PDB entry 5JJ0 | X-ray diffraction, 1.72 A resolution | chains B and G of the 4 polymer chains in the assembly

Chain B:
Name: Histone-lysine N-methyltransferase EHMT2
Organism: Homo sapiens
Notes: EC 2.1.1.-, 2.1.1.43; fragment: SET domain of Histone-lysine N-methyltransferase EHMT2 G9a
UniProt: Q96KQ7 (EHMT2_HUMAN), isoform Q96KQ7-2; residues 916-1189 here correspond to UniProt positions 882-1155 (UniProt number = residue number - 34)
Sequence (274 residues; row label = number of the first residue in the row):
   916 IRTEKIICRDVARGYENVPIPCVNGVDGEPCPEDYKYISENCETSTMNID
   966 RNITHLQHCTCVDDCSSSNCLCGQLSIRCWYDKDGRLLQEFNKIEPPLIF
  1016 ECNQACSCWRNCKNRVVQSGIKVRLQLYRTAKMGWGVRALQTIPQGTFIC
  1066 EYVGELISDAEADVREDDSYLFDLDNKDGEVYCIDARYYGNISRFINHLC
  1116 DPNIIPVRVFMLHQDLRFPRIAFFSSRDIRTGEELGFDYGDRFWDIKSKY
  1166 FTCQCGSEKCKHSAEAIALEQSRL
Unresolved in the structure: 916-918, 1091-1094
Bound ions: Zn2+ site 1: Cys974, Cys987, Cys1017, Cys1021; Zn2+ site 2: Cys974, Cys976, Cys980, Cys985; Zn2+ site 3: Cys980, Cys1017, Cys1023, Cys1027; Zn2+ site 4: Cys1115, Cys1168, Cys1170, Cys1175
Small-molecule neighbours: S-adenosylmethionine (SAM): Met1048, Gly1049, Trp1050, Ser1084, Tyr1085, Arg1109, Phe1110, Ile1111, Asn1112, His1113, Tyr1154, Phe1158, Trp1159, Lys1162, Phe1166, Thr1167, Cys1168, Gln1169, Cys1170
UniProt features mapped onto this chain:
  - binding site (Zn(2+)): Cys1021

Chain G:
Name: Histone H3K9M mutant peptide
Organism: Homo sapiens
Sequence (11 residues; numbered 3 to 13; the number before each row is that of its first residue):
     3 TKQTARMSTGG
Unresolved in the structure: 12-13
From the paper describing this entry:
  - mutagenesis - R8A: abolished binding to Histone-lysine N-methyltransferase EHMT2 (chain B)

Interface between chain B and chain G:
Pairs across the interface (38; chain B residue first):
  Tyr1067(B) - Met9(G)
  Asp1074(B) - Lys4(G)  salt bridge
  Asp1074(B) - Arg8(G)  salt bridge
  Ala1077(B) - Thr6(G)  hydrogen bond (backbone-side chain)
  Ala1077(B) - Arg8(G)
  Asp1078(B) - Lys4(G)
  Asp1078(B) - Gln5(G)  hydrogen bond (side chain-backbone)
  Asp1078(B) - Thr6(G)
  Asp1078(B) - Arg8(G)  salt bridge
  Arg1080(B) - Thr6(G)
  Asp1083(B) - Thr6(G)
  Asp1083(B) - Ala7(G)  hydrogen bond (side chain-backbone)
  Tyr1085(B) - Met9(G)
  Leu1086(B) - Thr6(G)
  Leu1086(B) - Ala7(G)
  Leu1086(B) - Arg8(G)
  Leu1086(B) - Met9(G)  hydrogen bond (backbone-backbone)
  Phe1087(B) - Met9(G)
  Phe1087(B) - Ser10(G)
  Phe1087(B) - Thr11(G)
  Asp1088(B) - Lys4(G)  salt bridge
  Asp1088(B) - Arg8(G)  salt bridge
  Asp1088(B) - Met9(G)  hydrogen bond (backbone-backbone)
  Cys1098(B) - Arg8(G)  hydrogen bond
  Pro1121(B) - Thr11(G)
  Arg1123(B) - Thr11(G)
  Ile1136(B) - Thr11(G)
  Phe1152(B) - Met9(G)  hydrophobic
  Tyr1154(B) - Met9(G)
  Tyr1154(B) - Ser10(G)  hydrogen bond (backbone-backbone)
  Arg1157(B) - Ala7(G)
  Arg1157(B) - Arg8(G)  hydrogen bond (backbone-backbone)
  Phe1158(B) - Ala7(G)
  Phe1158(B) - Arg8(G)  hydrogen bond (backbone-backbone)
  Phe1158(B) - Met9(G)  hydrophobic
  Ile1161(B) - Thr6(G)
  Ile1161(B) - Ala7(G)
  Lys1162(B) - Ala7(G)
Other interface residues (no listed pair), chain B (24 interface residues in all): Ser1084, Val1096, Val1122, Asp1153

Overview:
The interface between chain B and chain G involves 24 residues on one side and 8 on the other; the contacts
include 9 hydrogen bonds and 5 salt bridges. Polar contacts include Asp1074(B)-Lys4(G), Asp1074(B)-Arg8(G) and
Asp1078(B)-Arg8(G). Chain B binds S-adenosylmethionine. From the paper: R8A of chain G abolishes binding to
Histone-lysine N-methyltransferase EHMT2 (chain B).
Chain B is Histone-lysine N-methyltransferase EHMT2 and chain G is Histone H3K9M mutant peptide, both from
Homo sapiens; the structure, Structure of G9a SET-domain with Histone H3K9M peptide and excess SAH, was
determined by X-ray diffraction, deposited together with 5JIY, 5JHN and 5JIN.
